PDB entry 6ILJ | electron microscopy, 3.60 A resolution | chains A and E of the 5 polymer chains in the assembly

Chain A:
Protein: Capsid protein VP1
Source organism: Echovirus E6
Sequence (278 residues; each row starts with the number of its first residue):
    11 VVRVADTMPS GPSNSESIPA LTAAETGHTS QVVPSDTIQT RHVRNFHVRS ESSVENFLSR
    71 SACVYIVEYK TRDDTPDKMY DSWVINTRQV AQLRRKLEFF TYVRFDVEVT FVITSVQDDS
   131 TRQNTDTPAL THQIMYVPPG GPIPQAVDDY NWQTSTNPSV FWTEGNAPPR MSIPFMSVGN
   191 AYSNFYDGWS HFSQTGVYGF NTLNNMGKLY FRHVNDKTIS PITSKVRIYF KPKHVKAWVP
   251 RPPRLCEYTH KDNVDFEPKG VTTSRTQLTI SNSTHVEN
Residues lining bound ligands: sphingosine (SPH): Ile95, Thr97, Arg98, Leu107, Val113, Phe115, Val117, Val119, Phe121, Ile144, Tyr146, Pro168, Ser169, Val170, Met181, Ile183, Tyr192, Ser193, Asn194, Asn214, Met216, Leu219, Phe240

Chain E:
Protein: Complement decay-accelerating factor
Source organism: Homo sapiens
Reference sequence: P08174 (DAF_HUMAN); residues 62-253 here correspond to UniProt positions 94-285 (UniProt number = residue number + 32)
Sequence (192 residues; row label = number of the first residue in the row):
    62 CNRSCEVPTR LNSASLKQPY ITQNYFPVGT VVEYECRPGY RREPSLSPKL TCLQNLKWST
   122 AVEFCKKKSC PNPGEIRNGQ IDVPGGILFG ATISFSCNTG YKLFGSTSSF CLISGSSVQW
   182 SDPLPECREI YCPAPPQIDN GIIQGERDHY GYRQSVTYAC NKGFTMIGEH SIYCTVNNDE
   242 GEWSGPPPEC RG
Cystine bridges: Cys66-Cys113, Cys97-Cys126, Cys131-Cys172, Cys158-Cys188, Cys193-Cys235, Cys221-Cys251
Curated features (UniProtKB/Swiss-Prot):
  - glycosylation: Asn63 (N-linked (GlcNAc...) asparagine)

Interface between chain A and chain E:
Contacting residue pairs (7):
  Gln155(A) - Asn73(E)
  His201(A) - Val144(E)
  Gln204(A) - Gln141(E)  hydrogen bond (backbone-side chain)
  Thr205(A) - Gln141(E)
  Thr205(A) - Ile142(E)
  Thr205(A) - Asp143(E)
  Gly206(A) - Asp143(E)  hydrogen bond (backbone-side chain)

Summary:
The chain A/chain E interface involves 5 residues from each chain, with 2 hydrogen bonds. Polar contacts
include Gln204(A)-Gln141(E) and Gly206(A)-Asp143(E). Ligands of chain A: sphingosine.
Here chain A is Capsid protein VP1 (Echovirus E6) and chain E is Complement decay-accelerating factor (Homo
sapiens). Entry 6ILJ (Cryo-EM structure of Echovirus 6 complexed with its attachment receptor CD55 at PH 5.5)
was determined by electron microscopy together with 6ILK, 6ILL, 6ILM, 6ILN, 6ILO and 6ILP from the same study.
